7ONI - chains H and R of the 4 polymer chains in the assembly; structure by electron microscopy, 3.40 A resolution.

== Chain H ==
Name: E3 ubiquitin-protein ligase ARIH2
Source organism: Homo sapiens
Notes: EC 2.3.2.31
UniProtKB: O95376 (ARI2_HUMAN); numbering as in UniProt (aligned over 1-493)
Sequence (495 residues; numbered -1 to 493; the number before each row is that of its first residue; numbers below 1 keep their minus sign (Gly-1 is residue -1)):
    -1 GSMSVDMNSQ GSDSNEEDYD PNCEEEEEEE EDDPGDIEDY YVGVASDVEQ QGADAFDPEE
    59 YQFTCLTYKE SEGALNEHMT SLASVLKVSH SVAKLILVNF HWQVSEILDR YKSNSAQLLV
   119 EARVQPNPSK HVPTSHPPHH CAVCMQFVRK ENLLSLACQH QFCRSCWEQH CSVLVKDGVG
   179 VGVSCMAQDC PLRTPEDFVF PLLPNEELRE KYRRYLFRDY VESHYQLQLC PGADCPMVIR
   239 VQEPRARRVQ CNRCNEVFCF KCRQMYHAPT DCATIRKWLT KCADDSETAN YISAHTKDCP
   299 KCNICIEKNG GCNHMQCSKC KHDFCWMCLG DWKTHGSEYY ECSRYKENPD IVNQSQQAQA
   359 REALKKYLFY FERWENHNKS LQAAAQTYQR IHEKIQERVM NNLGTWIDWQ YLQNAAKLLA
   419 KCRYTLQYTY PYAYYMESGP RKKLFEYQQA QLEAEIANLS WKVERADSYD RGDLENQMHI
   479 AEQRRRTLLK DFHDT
Not modelled in the structure: -1 to 34, 51-53, 128-133, 283-350, 492-493
Differences from the reference sequence: expression tag (-1 to 0); engineered mutation Ala381 (Leu in O95376), Ala382 (Glu in O95376), Ala455 (Glu in O95376)
Bound ions: Zn2+ site 1: Cys139, Cys142, Cys161, Cys164; Zn2+ site 2: Cys156, His158, Cys183, Cys188; Zn2+ site 3: Cys228, Cys233, Cys249, Cys252; Zn2+ site 4: Cys257, Cys260, His265, Cys270
Reported in the primary citation:
  - conformationally variable residues (helix shift): Gln380 to Ala381
  - catalytic residues: Cys310 (citing earlier work)
  - specificity-determining residues: Lys110 (proposed by the authors, not directly observed)

== Chain R ==
Name: RING-box protein 2
Source organism: Homo sapiens
UniProtKB: Q9UBF6 (RBX2_HUMAN); residue numbers follow UniProt; this construct covers 5-113
Sequence (111 residues; each row starts with the number of its first residue):
     3 GSEDGEETCA LASHSGSSGS KSGGDKMFSL KKWNAVAMWS WDVECDTCAI CRVQVMDACL
    63 RCQAENKQED CVVVWGECNH SFHNCCMSLW VKQNNRCPLC QQDWVVQRIG K
Not modelled in the structure: 3-27
Differences from the reference sequence: expression tag (3-4)
Bound ions: Zn2+ site 1: Cys50, Cys53, His85, Cys88; Zn2+ site 2: Cys61, Cys64, Cys73, Cys87; Zn2+ site 3: Cys80, His82, Cys99, Cys102
Curated features (UniProtKB/Swiss-Prot):
  - zinc finger: Cys61 to Gln103 (RING-type)
  - binding site (Zn(2+)): Cys50, Cys53, Cys61, Cys64, Cys73, Cys80, His82, His85, Cys87, Cys88, Cys99, Cys102
  - modified residue: Thr10 (Phosphothreonine)

== Interface between chain H and chain R ==
Contacting residue pairs (19; chain H residue first):
  Pro438(H) - Pro100(R)
  Pro438(H) - Gln103(R)
  Lys441(H) - Asn96(R)
  Lys441(H) - Gln103(R)
  Leu442(H) - Ala51(R)
  Leu442(H) - Trp92(R)  hydrophobic
  Leu442(H) - Pro100(R)  hydrophobic
  Tyr445(H) - Ile52(R)  hydrophobic
  Tyr445(H) - Leu91(R)
  Tyr445(H) - Trp92(R)  hydrophobic
  Gln446(H) - Ala51(R)
  Gln446(H) - Ile52(R)  hydrogen bond (side chain-backbone)
  Ile478(H) - Ala66(R)  hydrophobic
  Gln481(H) - Leu62(R)
  Arg482(H) - Leu62(R)
  Thr485(H) - Cys53(R)  hydrogen bond (side chain-backbone)
  Thr485(H) - Arg54(R)
  Lys488(H) - Arg54(R)
  Asp489(H) - Arg54(R)  salt bridge
Other interface residues (no listed pair), chain H (12 interface residues in all): Asn474
Other interface residues (no listed pair), chain R (12 interface residues in all): Leu101

== Summary ==
The chain H/chain R interface involves 12 residues from each chain, with 2 hydrogen bonds and 1 salt bridge.
Among the polar pairs are Asp489(H)-Arg54(R), Gln446(H)-Ile52(R) and Thr485(H)-Cys53(R). Cys139(H), Cys142(H),
Cys161(H) and Cys164(H) coordinate Zn2+ site 1. From UniProt: 12 Zn2+-binding residues on chain R. From the
paper: the catalytic residue Cys310(H); the specificity determinant Lys110(H).
Chain H is E3 ubiquitin-protein ligase ARIH2 and chain R is RING-box protein 2, both from Homo sapiens; the
structure, Structure of Neddylated CUL5 C-terminal region-RBX2-ARIH2*, was determined by electron microscopy,
deposited together with 7OD1.
